8ES4 - chains B and D of the 8 polymer chains in the assembly; structure by electron microscopy, 3.30 A resolution.

Chain B:
Name: Gp35
Source organism: Shigella phage Buco
Reference sequence: A0A482JG67 (A0A482JG67_9CAUD); residues 1-517 here = UniProt positions 1-517
Chain sequence (517 residues; row label = number of the first residue in the row):
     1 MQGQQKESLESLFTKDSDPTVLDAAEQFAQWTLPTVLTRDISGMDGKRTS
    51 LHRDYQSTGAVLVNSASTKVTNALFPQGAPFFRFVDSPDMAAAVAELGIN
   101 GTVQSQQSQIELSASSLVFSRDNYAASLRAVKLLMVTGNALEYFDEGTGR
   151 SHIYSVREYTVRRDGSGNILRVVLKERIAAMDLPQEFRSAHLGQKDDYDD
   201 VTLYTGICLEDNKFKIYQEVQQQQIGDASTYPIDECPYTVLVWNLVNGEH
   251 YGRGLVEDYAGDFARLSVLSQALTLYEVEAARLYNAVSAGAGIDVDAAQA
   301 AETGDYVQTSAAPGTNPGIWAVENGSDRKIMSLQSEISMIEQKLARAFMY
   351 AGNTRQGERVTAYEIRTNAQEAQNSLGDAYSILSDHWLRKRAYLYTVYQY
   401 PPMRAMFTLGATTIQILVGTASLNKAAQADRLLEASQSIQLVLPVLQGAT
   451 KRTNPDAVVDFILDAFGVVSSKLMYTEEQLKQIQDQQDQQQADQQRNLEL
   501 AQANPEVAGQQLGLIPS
Unresolved in the structure: 1-6, 351-371, 488-517

Chain D:
Name: Gp39
Source organism: Shigella phage Buco
Reference sequence: A0A482JKT9 (A0A482JKT9_9CAUD); residue numbers follow UniProt; this construct covers 1-185
Chain sequence (185 residues; row label = number of the first residue in the row):
     1 MRLTDAVNVTLEALGESRIVDINTSNPSAGLARAALDRTRRGVLSTGWWF
    51 NTIIREVTPTPNPGQIKVPWNQLSMYGLDGTKYGERDGVLYNLVDQTKVF
   101 SDTVHLKVVIDIDFEDLPEHMAMWVANATAAQVYLNDLGADGNYKSLLGI
   151 AAEYEAMNMREHLRNQRYSTSRTHAARKIRSGFFR
Unresolved in the structure: 1, 183-185

Chain B / chain D interface:
Pairs across the interface - 7 pairs, chain B then chain D:
  L51(B) - S181(D)
  L51(B) - G182(D)
  H52(B) - G182(D)
  R53(B) - S181(D)  hydrogen bond (backbone-backbone)
  L275(B) - T170(D)
  V278(B) - H174(D)
  E279(B) - T170(D)
Interface residues without a listed pair, chain D (5 interface residues in all): T173

Summary:
Chain B and chain D form an interface of 6 and 5 residues respectively; the contacts include 1 hydrogen bond.
Its one hydrogen bond, R53(B)-S181(D), is backbone to backbone.
Chain B is Gp35 and chain D is Gp39, both from Shigella phage Buco; the structure, Focused reconstruction of
HRP29 tail, was determined by electron microscopy.
